2XY3 - chains A and C of the 3 polymer chains in the assembly; structure by X-ray diffraction, 2.55 A resolution.

== Chain A (and C) ==
Protein: SPBC2 prophage-derived deoxyuridine 5'-triphosphate nucleotidohydrolase yoss
Source organism: Bacillus subtilis
Notes: EC 3.6.1.23; chain C of this document is another copy of the same molecule, construct and numbering; everything in this record applies to it too
UniProt: O34919 (YOSS_BACSU); residue numbers follow UniProt; this construct covers 1-142
Chain sequence (142 residues; each row starts with the number of its first residue):
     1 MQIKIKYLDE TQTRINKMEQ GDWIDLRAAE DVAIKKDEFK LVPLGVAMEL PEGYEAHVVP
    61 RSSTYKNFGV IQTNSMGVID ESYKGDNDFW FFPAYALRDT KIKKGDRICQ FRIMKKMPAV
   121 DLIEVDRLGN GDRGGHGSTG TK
Disordered / not traced: 17, 130-142 (chain C: 129-142)
Small-molecule neighbours: DUP (2'-deoxyuridine 5'-alpha,beta-imido-triphosphate): Gln72, Asn74, Gly77, Val78, Ile79, Tyr83, Phe89, Trp90, Phe91, Pro93
Swiss-Prot annotation at these positions:
  - active site: Asp80 (Proton acceptor)
  - binding site (dUMP): Ser62, Asn74, Tyr83, Phe91

== Interface between chain A and chain C ==
Contacting residue pairs (50; chain A residue first):
  Phe39(A) - Tyr65(C)  hydrophobic
  Glu55(A) - Trp23(C)  hydrogen bond
  Glu55(A) - Arg112(C)  salt bridge
  Thr73(A) - Tyr65(C)
  Asn74(A) - Pro60(C)
  Ser75(A) - Gln72(C)
  Ser75(A) - Ser75(C)  hydrogen bond (side chain-backbone)
  Val78(A) - Trp23(C)
  Asp80(A) - Asp22(C)
  Tyr95(A) - Tyr65(C)
  Tyr95(A) - Leu97(C)
  Met114(A) - Arg112(C)
  Met114(A) - Met114(C)  hydrophobic
  Lys115(A) - Arg112(C)  hydrogen bond (backbone-side chain)
  Lys116(A) - Gly21(C)
  Lys116(A) - Asp22(C)  salt bridge
  Lys116(A) - Arg112(C)
  Met117(A) - Glu19(C)
  Met117(A) - Gly21(C)
  Met117(A) - Asp22(C)
  Met117(A) - Ile24(C)  hydrophobic
  Met117(A) - Arg112(C)
  Met117(A) - Ile113(C)  hydrogen bond (side chain-backbone)
  Ala119(A) - Met1(C)
  Val120(A) - Met1(C)
  Val120(A) - Ile3(C)  hydrophobic
  Val120(A) - Met18(C)
  Val120(A) - Ile113(C)  hydrophobic
  Asp121(A) - Met1(C)  hydrogen bond (backbone-backbone)
  Asp121(A) - Gln2(C)
  Asp121(A) - Ile3(C)  hydrogen bond (backbone-backbone)
  Leu122(A) - Ile3(C)
  Leu122(A) - Ile15(C)  hydrophobic
  Ile123(A) - Gln2(C)
  Ile123(A) - Ile3(C)  hydrogen bond (backbone-backbone)
  Ile123(A) - Lys4(C)
  Ile123(A) - Ile5(C)  hydrogen bond (backbone-backbone)
  Glu124(A) - Ile5(C)
  Glu124(A) - Tyr7(C)
  Glu124(A) - Arg14(C)  salt bridge
  Val125(A) - Lys4(C)
  Val125(A) - Ile5(C)  hydrogen bond (backbone-backbone)
  Val125(A) - Lys6(C)
  Asp126(A) - Lys6(C)
  Arg127(A) - Asp86(C)
  Leu128(A) - Lys4(C)
  Leu128(A) - Ala47(C)
  Leu128(A) - Met48(C)
  Leu128(A) - Lys84(C)
  Leu128(A) - Asp86(C)  hydrogen bond (backbone-side chain)
Also at the interface, not in a pair above, chain A (26 interface residues in all): His57, Ile71, Met76, Pro118
Also at the interface, not in a pair above, chain C (35 interface residues in all): Gln20, Glu49, Val59, Arg61, Ile71, Gly85, Gln110, Phe111

== Summary ==
The interface between chain A and chain C involves 26 residues on one side and 35 on the other, with 10
hydrogen bonds and 3 salt bridges. Polar contacts include Glu55(A)-Arg112(C), Lys116(A)-Asp22(C) and
Glu124(A)-Arg14(C). Ligands of chain A: compound DUP.
Chain A and chain C are both SPBC2 prophage-derived deoxyuridine 5'-triphosphate nucleotidohydrolase yoss
(Bacillus subtilis); the structure, Structure of the Bacillus subtilis prophage dUTPase with dUpNHpp, was
determined by X-ray diffraction (same publication as 2XX6 and 2Y1T).
